1HT5 - chains A and B; structure by X-ray diffraction, 2.75 A resolution.

# Chain A (and B)
Name: Prostaglandin H2 synthase-1
From: Ovis aries
Notes: EC 1.14.99.1; chain B of this document is another copy of the same molecule, construct and numbering; everything in this record applies to it too
Reference sequence: P05979 (PGH1_SHEEP); residues 33-583 here correspond to UniProt positions 32-582 (UniProt number = residue number - 1)
Chain sequence (551 residues; row label = number of the first residue in the row):
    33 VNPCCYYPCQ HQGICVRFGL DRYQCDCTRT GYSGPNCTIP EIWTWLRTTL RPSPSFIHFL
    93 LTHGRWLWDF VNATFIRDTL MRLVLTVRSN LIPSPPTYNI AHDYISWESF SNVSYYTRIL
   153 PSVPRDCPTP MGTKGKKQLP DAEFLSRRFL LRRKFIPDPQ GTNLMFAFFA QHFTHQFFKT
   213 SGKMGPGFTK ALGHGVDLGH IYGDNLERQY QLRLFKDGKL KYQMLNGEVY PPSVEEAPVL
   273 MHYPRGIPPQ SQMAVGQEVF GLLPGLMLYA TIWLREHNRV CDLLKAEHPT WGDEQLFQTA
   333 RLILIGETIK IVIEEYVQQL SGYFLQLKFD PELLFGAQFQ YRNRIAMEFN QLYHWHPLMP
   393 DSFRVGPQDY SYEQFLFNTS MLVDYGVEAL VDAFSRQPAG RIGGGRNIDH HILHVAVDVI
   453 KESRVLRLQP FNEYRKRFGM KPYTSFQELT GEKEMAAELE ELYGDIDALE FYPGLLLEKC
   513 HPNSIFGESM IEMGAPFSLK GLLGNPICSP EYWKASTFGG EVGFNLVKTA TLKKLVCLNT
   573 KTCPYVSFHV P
Cystine bridges: Cys36-Cys47, Cys37-Cys159, Cys41-Cys57, Cys59-Cys69, Cys569-Cys575
Bound ions: heme Fe near His388 (its only coordinating residue here)
Small-molecule neighbours:
  - flurbiprofen methyl ester (FL2): Val116, Arg120, Tyr348, Val349, Leu352, Ser353, Tyr355, Leu359, Leu384, Tyr385, Trp387, Phe518, Met522, Ile523, Gly526, Ala527, Ser530, Leu531
  - heme (HEM): Tyr148, Ala199, Ala202, Gln203, Thr206, His207, Phe210, Lys211, Thr212, Leu295, Asn382, Tyr385, His386, Trp387, His388, Leu390, Met391, Leu408, Ile444, His446, Val447, Asp450
  - N-acetylglucosamine (NAG; 2-acetamido-2-deoxy-beta-D-glucopyranose), molecule 1: Pro40, Tyr55, Pro67, Asn68
  - N-acetylglucosamine (NAG), molecule 2: Glu140, Asn144, Ser146, Tyr147, Phe220
  - N-acetylglucosamine (NAG), molecule 3: Leu238, Glu239, Tyr242
  - N-acetylglucosamine (NAG), molecule 4: Tyr402, Glu405, Gln406, Asn410, Met413, Asp416, Tyr417

# How chain A and chain B interact
Contacting residue pairs - 108 pairs, chain A then chain B:
  Ile46(A) - Lys546(B)
  Ile46(A) - Ser548(B)
  Val48(A) - Ser548(B)
  Arg49(A) - His320(B)
  Arg49(A) - Thr322(B)
  Phe50(A) - Glu319(B)
  Phe50(A) - His320(B)
  Phe50(A) - Gly551(B)
  Gly51(A) - Glu319(B)  hydrogen bond (backbone-backbone)
  Gly51(A) - Pro321(B)
  Gly51(A) - Thr322(B)
  Leu52(A) - Pro321(B)
  Leu52(A) - Thr322(B)
  Asp58(A) - Lys546(B)
  Asp58(A) - Ala547(B)
  Asp58(A) - Ser548(B)  hydrogen bond
  Arg61(A) - Phe367(B)
  Arg61(A) - Pro542(B)  hydrogen bond (side chain-backbone)
  Arg61(A) - Trp545(B)  hydrogen bond (side chain-backbone)
  Pro125(A) - Glu543(B)
  Pro127(A) - Ser541(B)
  Pro127(A) - Glu543(B)
  Pro127(A) - Tyr544(B)  hydrophobic
  Pro128(A) - Tyr544(B)  hydrogen bond (backbone-side chain)
  Thr129(A) - Glu543(B)
  His134(A) - Glu326(B)  salt bridge
  His134(A) - Gln330(B)
  Tyr136(A) - Glu326(B)
  Tyr136(A) - Gln327(B)  hydrogen bond (side chain-backbone)
  Tyr136(A) - Gln330(B)
  Ile137(A) - Leu334(B)
  Ile137(A) - Glu543(B)
  Ile137(A) - Tyr544(B)  hydrophobic
  Ile137(A) - Thr549(B)
  Ser138(A) - Gln330(B)
  Ser138(A) - Leu334(B)
  Trp139(A) - Asp229(B)
  Trp139(A) - Gln330(B)
  Trp139(A) - Arg333(B)
  Trp139(A) - Leu334(B)
  Trp139(A) - Ile337(B)  hydrophobic
  Trp139(A) - Asn537(B)
  Trp139(A) - Pro538(B)  hydrophobic
  Glu140(A) - Leu238(B)
  Glu140(A) - Gln330(B)
  Phe142(A) - Pro538(B)  hydrophobic
  Phe142(A) - Tyr544(B)
  Asp229(A) - Trp139(B)
  Leu238(A) - Glu140(B)
  Glu319(A) - Phe50(B)
  Glu319(A) - Gly51(B)  hydrogen bond (backbone-backbone)
  His320(A) - Arg49(B)
  His320(A) - Phe50(B)
  Pro321(A) - Gly51(B)
  Thr322(A) - Arg49(B)
  Thr322(A) - Gly51(B)
  Glu326(A) - His134(B)  salt bridge
  Glu326(A) - Tyr136(B)
  Gln327(A) - Tyr136(B)  hydrogen bond (backbone-side chain)
  Gln330(A) - His134(B)
  Gln330(A) - Tyr136(B)
  Gln330(A) - Ser138(B)
  Gln330(A) - Trp139(B)
  Gln330(A) - Glu140(B)
  Arg333(A) - Trp139(B)
  Leu334(A) - Ile137(B)
  Leu334(A) - Ser138(B)
  Leu334(A) - Trp139(B)
  Ile337(A) - Trp139(B)  hydrophobic
  Phe367(A) - Arg61(B)
  Phe367(A) - Gln370(B)  hydrogen bond (backbone-side chain)
  Gly368(A) - Gln370(B)  hydrogen bond (backbone-side chain)
  Ala369(A) - Gln370(B)  hydrogen bond (backbone-side chain)
  Gln370(A) - Phe367(B)  hydrogen bond (side chain-backbone)
  Gln370(A) - Gly368(B)  hydrogen bond (side chain-backbone)
  Gln370(A) - Ala369(B)  hydrogen bond (side chain-backbone)
  Phe371(A) - Gln372(B)  hydrogen bond (backbone-side chain)
  Gln372(A) - Phe371(B)  hydrogen bond (side chain-backbone)
  Gln372(A) - Gln372(B)
  Gln372(A) - Tyr373(B)  hydrogen bond (side chain-backbone)
  Tyr373(A) - Gln372(B)  hydrogen bond (backbone-side chain)
  Tyr373(A) - Arg374(B)
  Arg374(A) - Tyr373(B)  hydrogen bond (side chain-backbone)
  Arg374(A) - Arg374(B)
  Asn537(A) - Trp139(B)
  Pro538(A) - Pro127(B)  hydrophobic
  Pro538(A) - Trp139(B)  hydrophobic
  Pro538(A) - Phe142(B)  hydrophobic
  Ser541(A) - Pro127(B)
  Pro542(A) - Arg61(B)  hydrogen bond (backbone-side chain)
  Glu543(A) - Pro125(B)
  Glu543(A) - Pro127(B)
  Glu543(A) - Thr129(B)
  Glu543(A) - Ile137(B)
  Tyr544(A) - Pro127(B)  hydrophobic
  Tyr544(A) - Pro128(B)  hydrogen bond (side chain-backbone)
  Tyr544(A) - Ile137(B)  hydrophobic
  Tyr544(A) - Phe142(B)
  Trp545(A) - Arg61(B)  hydrogen bond (backbone-side chain)
  Lys546(A) - Ile46(B)
  Lys546(A) - Asp58(B)
  Lys546(A) - Arg61(B)
  Ala547(A) - Asp58(B)  hydrogen bond (backbone-side chain)
  Ser548(A) - Ile46(B)
  Ser548(A) - Val48(B)
  Ser548(A) - Asp58(B)  hydrogen bond (backbone-side chain)
  Thr549(A) - Ile137(B)
  Gly551(A) - Phe50(B)
Other interface residues (no listed pair), chain A (57 interface residues in all): Thr60, Ser126, Val228, Trp323, Leu366, Gly552
Other interface residues (no listed pair), chain B (57 interface residues in all): Leu52, Thr60, Ser126, Val228, Trp323, Leu366, Gly552

# In short
The chain A/chain B interface involves 57 residues from each chain; the contacts include 24 hydrogen bonds and
2 salt bridges. Polar pairs include His134(A)-Glu326(B), Asp58(A)-Ser548(B) and Arg61(A)-Pro542(B). Bound to
chain A: 4 copies of N-acetylglucosamine, heme and flurbiprofen methyl ester.
Both chains are Prostaglandin H2 synthase-1 (Ovis aries). Entry 1HT5 (The 2.75 angstrom resolution model of
ovine cox-1 complexed with methyl ester flurbiprofen) was determined by X-ray diffraction (same publication as
1EQG and 1EQH).
